Entry 5XVI (X-ray diffraction, 2.80 A resolution); this record covers chains C and E of the 6 polymer chains in the assembly.

Chain C (and E):
Protein: Glutamate dehydrogenase
From: Aspergillus niger
Notes: chain E of this document is another copy of the same molecule, construct and numbering; everything in this record applies to it too
Reference sequence: B6V7E4 (B6V7E4_ASPNG); numbering as in UniProt (aligned over 1-460)
Amino-acid sequence (460 residues; numbered 1 to 460; the number before each row is that of its first residue):
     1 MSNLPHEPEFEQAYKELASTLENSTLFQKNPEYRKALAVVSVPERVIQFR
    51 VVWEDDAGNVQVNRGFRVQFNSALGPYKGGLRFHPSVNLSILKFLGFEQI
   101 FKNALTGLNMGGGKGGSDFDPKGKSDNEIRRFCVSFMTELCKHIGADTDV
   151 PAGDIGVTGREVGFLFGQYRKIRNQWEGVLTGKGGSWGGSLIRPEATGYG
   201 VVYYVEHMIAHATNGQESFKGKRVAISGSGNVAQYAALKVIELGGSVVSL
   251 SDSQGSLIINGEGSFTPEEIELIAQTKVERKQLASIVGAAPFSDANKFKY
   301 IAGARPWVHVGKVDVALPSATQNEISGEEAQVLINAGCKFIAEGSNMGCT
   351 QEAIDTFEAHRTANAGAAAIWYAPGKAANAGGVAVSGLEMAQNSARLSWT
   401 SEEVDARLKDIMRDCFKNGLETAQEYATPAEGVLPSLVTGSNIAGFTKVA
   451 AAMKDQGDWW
Unresolved in the structure: 1 (chain E: 1-2)
From the paper describing this entry:
  - catalytic residues: Lys114, Asp154 (proposed by the authors, not directly observed)
  - mutagenesis - R82Q (165-fold): decreased catalytic activity
  - catalytic residues: Arg82
  - specificity-determining residues: Lys122, Ser253, Lys277, Gln282

Interface between chain C and chain E:
Contacting residue pairs (16; chain C residue first):
  Glu54(C) with Asn127(E); Arg130(E), salt bridge; Arg131(E), salt bridge
  Gly58(C) with Asn127(E)
  Asn127(C) with Glu54(E)
  Arg130(C) with Glu54(E), salt bridge
  Arg131(C) with Glu54(E), salt bridge
  Ser135(C) with Lys171(E), hydrogen bond
  Thr138(C) with Lys171(E)
  Lys142(C) with Lys171(E), hydrogen bond (side chain-backbone); Ile172(E), hydrogen bond (side chain-backbone); Asn174(E)
  Lys171(C) with Lys142(E), hydrogen bond (backbone-side chain)
  Ile172(C) with Thr138(E); Lys142(E), hydrogen bond (backbone-side chain)
  Asn174(C) with Lys142(E)
Interface residues without a listed pair, chain C (13 interface residues in all): Asp56, Glu139
Interface residues without a listed pair, chain E (11 interface residues in all): Asp56, Glu139

Summary:
The interface between chain C and chain E involves 13 residues on one side and 11 on the other; the contacts
include 5 hydrogen bonds and 4 salt bridges. Polar pairs include Glu54(C)-Arg130(E), Glu54(C)-Arg131(E) and
Ser135(C)-Lys171(E). The paper reports catalytic residues Lys114(C), Asp154(C) and Arg82(C); R82Q of chain C
reduces catalytic activity.
Chain C and chain E are both Glutamate dehydrogenase (Aspergillus niger); the structure, Crystal Structure of
Aspergillus niger Apo- Glutamate Dehydrogenase, was determined by X-ray diffraction together with 5XVV, 5XVX,
5XW0 and 5XWC from the same study.
